3MX9 - chains A and C of the 3 polymer chains in the assembly; structure by X-ray diffraction, 2.60 A resolution.

Chain A:
Protein: Protein scV3V2(G19S)
Source organism: Chlamydomonas reinhardtii
Notes: engineered mutation(s): G19S
Amino-acid sequence (362 residues; each row starts with the number of its first residue; note: 1 number in that range is skipped by the numbering (no residue carries it; nothing is unmodelled there); numbering starts at 0):
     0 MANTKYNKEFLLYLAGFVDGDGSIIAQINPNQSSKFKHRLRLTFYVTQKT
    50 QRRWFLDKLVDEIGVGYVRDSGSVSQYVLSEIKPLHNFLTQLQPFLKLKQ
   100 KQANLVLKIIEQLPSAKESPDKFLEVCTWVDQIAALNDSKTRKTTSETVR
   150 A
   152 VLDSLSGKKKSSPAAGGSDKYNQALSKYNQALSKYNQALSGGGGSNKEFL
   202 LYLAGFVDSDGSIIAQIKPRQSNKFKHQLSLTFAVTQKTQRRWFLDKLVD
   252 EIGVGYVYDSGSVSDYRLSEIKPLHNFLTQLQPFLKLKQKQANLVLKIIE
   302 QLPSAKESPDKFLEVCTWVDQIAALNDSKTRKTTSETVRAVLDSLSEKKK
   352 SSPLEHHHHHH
Not modelled in the structure: 0-1, 152-195, 345-362
Ion coordination: Ca2+ site 1: Gly19, Asp211 (shared with DC515(C) of chain C; 1 residue of chain D); Ca2+ site 2: Asp20, Ser210 (shared with DC514(C) of chain C; 1 residue of chain D)

Chain C:
Molecule: 24-nt DNA strand
Sequence (24 nucleotides; row label = number of the first residue in the row):
   501 TTGTTCTCAGGTACCTCAGCCAGA
Ion coordination: Ca2+ site 1: DC514 (shared with Asp20(A), Ser210(A) of chain A; 1 residue of chain D); Ca2+ site 2: DC515 (shared with Gly19(A), Asp211(A) of chain A; 1 residue of chain D)

How chain A and chain C interact:
Pairs across the interface (71):
  Gly19(A) - DC515(C)  phosphate contact
  Asp20(A) - DC514(C)  phosphate contact
  Asp20(A) - DC515(C)  phosphate contact
  Gly21(A) - DC515(C)  sugar contact
  Gly21(A) - DT516(C)  phosphate contact
  Ser22(A) - DC515(C)  sugar contact
  Ser22(A) - DT516(C)  hydrogen bond to the phosphate
  Ile24(A) - DT516(C)  base contact
  Ile24(A) - DC517(C)  phosphate contact
  Gln26(A) - DC517(C)  sugar contact
  Gln26(A) - DA518(C)  hydrogen bond to the phosphate
  Pro29(A) - DG519(C)  phosphate contact
  Arg40(A) - DG519(C)  base contact
  Arg40(A) - DC520(C)  base contact
  Tyr44(A) - DT516(C)  base contact
  Tyr44(A) - DC517(C)  hydrogen bond to the base
  Thr46(A) - DC514(C)  sugar contact
  Thr46(A) - DC515(C)  base contact
  Gln47(A) - DC514(C)  hydrogen bond to the phosphate
  Lys48(A) - DA513(C)  salt bridge to the phosphate
  Lys48(A) - DC514(C)  hydrogen bond to the phosphate
  Arg51(A) - DC514(C)  salt bridge to the phosphate
  Val73(A) - DA513(C)  sugar contact
  Val73(A) - DC514(C)  base contact
  Gln75(A) - DC515(C)  base contact
  Gln75(A) - DT516(C)  hydrogen bond to the base
  Lys98(A) - DT516(C)  salt bridge to the phosphate
  Ala133(A) - DC517(C)  phosphate contact
  Asn136(A) - DT516(C)  phosphate contact
  Asn136(A) - DC517(C)  hydrogen bond to the phosphate
  Asp137(A) - DT516(C)  hydrogen bond to the phosphate
  Ser138(A) - DT516(C)  phosphate contact
  Ser138(A) - DC517(C)  hydrogen bond to the phosphate
  Thr140(A) - DC517(C)  sugar contact
  Thr140(A) - DA518(C)  sugar contact
  Arg141(A) - DC517(C)  phosphate contact
  Arg141(A) - DA518(C)  phosphate contact
  Lys142(A) - DC517(C)  phosphate contact
  Lys142(A) - DA518(C)  hydrogen bond to the phosphate
  Thr143(A) - DA518(C)  hydrogen bond to the phosphate
  Thr143(A) - DG519(C)  phosphate contact
  Asp211(A) - DC515(C)  phosphate contact
  Arg221(A) - DT502(C)  base contact
  Arg221(A) - DG503(C)  hydrogen bond to the base
  Arg221(A) - DT504(C)  base contact
  Ser223(A) - DT501(C)  base contact
  Ser223(A) - DT502(C)  base contact
  Asn224(A) - DT502(C)  phosphate contact
  Lys225(A) - DT501(C)  sugar contact
  Lys225(A) - DT502(C)  hydrogen bond to the phosphate
  Gln229(A) - DT502(C)  sugar contact
  Gln229(A) - DG503(C)  phosphate contact
  Gln229(A) - DT504(C)  base contact
  Tyr257(A) - DT505(C)  hydrogen bond to the phosphate
  Tyr259(A) - DT505(C)  sugar contact
  Tyr259(A) - DC506(C)  hydrogen bond to the phosphate
  Tyr259(A) - DT507(C)  base contact
  Ser261(A) - DT507(C)  sugar contact
  Ser261(A) - DC508(C)  hydrogen bond to the phosphate
  Arg268(A) - DT507(C)  base contact
  Arg268(A) - DC508(C)  base contact
  Ser270(A) - DT504(C)  phosphate contact
  Glu271(A) - DT504(C)  phosphate contact
  Glu271(A) - DT505(C)  phosphate contact
  Ile272(A) - DG503(C)  phosphate contact
  Ile272(A) - DT504(C)  hydrogen bond to the phosphate
  Asp328(A) - DA513(C)  phosphate contact
  Lys330(A) - DG511(C)  sugar contact
  Lys330(A) - DT512(C)  hydrogen bond to the phosphate
  Lys330(A) - DA513(C)  salt bridge to the phosphate
  Thr331(A) - DG510(C)  sugar contact
Interface residues without a listed pair, chain A (49 interface residues in all): Ile23, Ala25, Arg68, Lys219, Asp260, Gly262, Asp266, Leu303, Lys307

Overview:
49 residues of chain A and 19 residues of chain C are in contact, with 18 hydrogen bonds and 4 salt bridges.
Among the polar pairs are Tyr44(A)-DC517(C), Gln75(A)-DT516(C) and Arg221(A)-DG503(C). Gly19(A), Asp211(A) and
DC515(C) form the Ca2+ site 2.
Chain A is Protein scV3V2(G19S) (Chlamydomonas reinhardtii) and chain C is a 24-nt DNA strand; the structure,
Molecular basis of engineered meganuclease targeting of the endogenous human RAG1 locus, was determined by
X-ray diffraction, deposited together with 3MXA, 3MXB and 2XE0.
